PDB entry 8ZXW | X-ray diffraction, 1.33 A resolution | chains H and C of the 3 polymer chains in the assembly

[Chain H]
Protein: Fab, heavy chain
Organism: Oryctolagus cuniculus
Notes: antibody fragment or engineered binder
Amino-acid sequence (228 residues; each row starts with the number of its first residue):
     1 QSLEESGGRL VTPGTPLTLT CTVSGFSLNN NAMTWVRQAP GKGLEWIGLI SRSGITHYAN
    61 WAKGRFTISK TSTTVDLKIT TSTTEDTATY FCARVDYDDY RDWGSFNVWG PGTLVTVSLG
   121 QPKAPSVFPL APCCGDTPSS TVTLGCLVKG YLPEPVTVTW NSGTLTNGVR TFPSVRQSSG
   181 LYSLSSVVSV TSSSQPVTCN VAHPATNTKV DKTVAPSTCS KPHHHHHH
Unresolved in the structure: 135-137, 217-228
Disulfides: Cys-21/Cys-92, Cys-146/Cys-199

[Chain C]
Protein: RAC-gamma serine/threonine-protein kinase
Notes: EC 2.7.11.1
Reference sequence: Q9Y243 (AKT3_HUMAN); the author numbering skips numbers that UniProt does not, so the offset changes along the chain: 1-8 = UniProt 465-472; 13-16 = UniProt 473-476
Amino-acid sequence (12 residues; row label = number of the first residue in the row; note: 4 numbers in that range are skipped by the numbering (no residue carries them; nothing is unmodelled there)):
     1 RPHFPQFS
    13 YSAS
Unresolved in the structure: 1-2, 15-16
Glycans and other covalent adducts: covalent link Ser-8/Tyr-13
Modified / non-standard residues: Ser-8 (phosphoserine; SEP)
Curated features (UniProtKB/Swiss-Prot):
  - modified residue: Ser-8 (Phosphoserine)
  - glycosylation: Ser-8 (O-linked (GlcNAc) serine)

[How chain H and chain C interact]
Contacting residue pairs - 22 pairs, chain H then chain C:
  Leu-49(H) / Phe-7(C)  hydrophobic
  Ser-51(H) / Phe-7(C)
  Ser-51(H) / Ser-8(C)
  Arg-52(H) / Pro-5(C)
  Arg-52(H) / Ser-8(C)
  Ser-53(H) / Ser-8(C)
  Ile-55(H) / Phe-7(C)
  Ile-55(H) / Ser-8(C)
  Ile-55(H) / Tyr-13(C)
  His-57(H) / Phe-7(C)  hydrogen bond (side chain-backbone)
  His-57(H) / Tyr-13(C)  hydrogen bond (side chain-backbone)
  His-57(H) / Ser-14(C)
  Tyr-97(H) / Pro-5(C)  hydrophobic
  Tyr-97(H) / Phe-7(C)  hydrophobic
  Tyr-97(H) / Ser-8(C)
  Asp-98(H) / Phe-4(C)
  Asp-98(H) / Pro-5(C)
  Asp-99(H) / Phe-4(C)
  Tyr-100(H) / Phe-4(C)
  Arg-101(H) / Phe-4(C)
  Asp-102(H) / Phe-4(C)
  Asp-102(H) / Phe-7(C)
Other interface residues (no listed pair), chain H (13 interface residues in all): Val-95
Other interface residues (no listed pair), chain C (7 interface residues in all): Gln-6
From the paper, about this interface:
  - epitope / paratope residues, chain H: Tyr-97(H)

[Summary]
The interface between chain H and chain C involves 13 residues on one side and 7 on the other, with 2 hydrogen
bonds. Among the polar pairs are His-57(H)/Phe-7(C) and His-57(H)/Tyr-13(C). The paper reports the
epitope/paratope residue Tyr-97(H).
Chain H is Fab, heavy chain (Oryctolagus cuniculus) and chain C is RAC-gamma serine/threonine-protein kinase;
the structure, Crystal structure of the anti-phosphorylated peptide C7 Fab antibody with peptide bound, was
determined by X-ray diffraction together with 8ZPU and 8JOW from the same study.
